PDB entry 3K8D | X-ray diffraction, 1.90 A resolution | chains A and D

== Chain A (and D) ==
Name: 3-deoxy-manno-octulosonate cytidylyltransferase
Organism: Escherichia coli
Notes: EC 2.7.7.38; chain D of this document is another copy of the same molecule, construct and numbering; everything in this record applies to it too
UniProt: P04951 (KDSB_ECOLI); numbering as in UniProt (aligned over 1-248)
Sequence (264 residues; row label = number of the first residue in the row; numbers below 1 keep their minus sign (His-15 is residue -15)):
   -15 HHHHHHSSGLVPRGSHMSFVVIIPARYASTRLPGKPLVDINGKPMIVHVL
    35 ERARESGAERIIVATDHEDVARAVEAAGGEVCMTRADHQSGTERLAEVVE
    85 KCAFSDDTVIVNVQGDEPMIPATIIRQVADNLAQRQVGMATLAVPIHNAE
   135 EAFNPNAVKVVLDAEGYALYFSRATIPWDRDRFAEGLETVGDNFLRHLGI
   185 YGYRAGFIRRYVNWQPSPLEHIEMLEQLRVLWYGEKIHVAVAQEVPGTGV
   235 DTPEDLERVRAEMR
Unresolved in the structure: -15 to 1, 248
Sequence notes: expression tag (-15 to 0)
Small-molecule neighbours:
  - CTP (cytidine-5'-triphosphate): Pro8, Ala9, Arg10, Ser13, Thr14, Arg15, Leu16, Lys19, His72, Gln73, Ser74, Gly75, Arg78, Gln98, Gly99, Asp100, Asp235
  - 3-deoxy-manno-oct-2-ulosonic acid (KDO; 3-deoxy-alpha-D-manno-oct-2-ulopyranosonic acid): Arg15, Gln98, Asp100, Val142, Arg157, His181, Leu182, Gly183, Tyr185, Met208, Leu209, Glu210, Gln211, Asp235
What the authors report for this chain:
  - conformationally variable residues (domain motion): Arg15, Gln98
  - binding site for 3-deoxy-manno-oct-2-ulosonic acid: Arg15, Gln98, Arg157, His181, Tyr185
  - binding site for CTP: Lys19, Arg78, Asp100, Arg164, Asp235
  - specificity-determining residues: Arg78
  - catalytic residues: Asp100, Asp235 (from molecular simulation)
  - catalytic residues: Lys19 (proposed by the authors, not directly observed)

== How chain A and chain D interact ==
Contacting residue pairs (57; chain A residue first):
  Thr14(A) with Arg164(D)
  Arg15(A) with Arg164(D)
  Pro139(A) with Trp162(D)
  Val145(A) with Tyr154(D), hydrophobic; Leu203(D), hydrophobic
  Leu146(A) with Trp216(D)
  Asp147(A) with Leu215(D); Trp216(D)
  Ala148(A) with Trp216(D), hydrogen bond (backbone-backbone)
  Leu153(A) with Leu153(D); Leu203(D), hydrophobic; Leu215(D)
  Tyr154(A) with Val145(D), hydrophobic; Tyr154(D), hydrophobic; Pro161(D)
  Ser156(A) with Ile160(D)
  Arg157(A) with Trp162(D); Arg164(D)
  Ala158(A) with Thr159(D); Ile160(D), hydrophobic; Trp162(D)
  Thr159(A) with Ala158(D)
  Ile160(A) with Tyr154(D), hydrophobic; Ser156(D); Ala158(D), hydrophobic
  Pro161(A) with Tyr154(D); Leu203(D), hydrophobic; Glu207(D)
  Trp162(A) with Pro139(D); Arg157(D); Ala158(D); Ile206(D); Glu207(D), hydrogen bond (backbone-side chain)
  Asp163(A) with Ile206(D)
  Arg164(A) with Thr14(D); Arg15(D); Arg157(D); Ile206(D), hydrogen bond (backbone-backbone); Glu207(D); Met208(D)
  Asn177(A) with Ile206(D)
  Leu203(A) with Val145(D), hydrophobic; Leu153(D), hydrophobic; Pro161(D), hydrophobic
  Ile206(A) with Trp162(D); Asp163(D); Arg164(D), hydrogen bond (backbone-backbone); Asn177(D)
  Glu207(A) with Pro161(D); Trp162(D), hydrogen bond (side chain-backbone); Arg164(D)
  Met208(A) with Arg164(D)
  Leu215(A) with Asp147(D); Leu153(D)
  Trp216(A) with Leu146(D); Asp147(D); Ala148(D), hydrogen bond (backbone-backbone)
Interface residues without a listed pair, chain A (26 interface residues in all): Gly218
Interface residues without a listed pair, chain D (27 interface residues in all): Asp165, Tyr217

== Summary ==
26 residues of chain A and 27 residues of chain D are in contact, with 6 hydrogen bonds. Polar contacts
include Trp162(A)-Glu207(D), Ala148(A)-Trp216(D) and Arg164(A)-Ile206(D). Bound to chain A:
3-deoxy-manno-oct-2-ulosonic acid and CTP. From the paper: catalytic residues Asp100(A), Asp235(A) and
Lys19(A); a binding site for 3-deoxy-manno-oct-2-ulosonic acid at Arg15(A), Gln98(A) and Arg157(A) among
others.
Chain A and chain D are both 3-deoxy-manno-octulosonate cytidylyltransferase (Escherichia coli); the
structure, Crystal structure of E. coli lipopolysaccharide specific CMP-KDO synthetase in complex with CTP and
2-deoxy-Kdo, was determined by X-ray diffraction together with 3K8E from the same study.
